Entry 7NUM (electron microscopy, 3.90 A resolution); this record covers chains 1 and 3 of the 3 polymer chains in the assembly.

== Chain 1 ==
Name: Genome polyprotein
Organism: Human rhinovirus 14
Notes: EC 3.4.22.29, 3.6.1.15, 3.4.22.28, 2.7.7.48
UniProt: P03303 (POLG_HRV14); residues -3 to 289 here correspond to UniProt positions 564-856 (UniProt number = residue number + 567)
Chain sequence (293 residues; each row starts with the number of its first residue; numbers below 1 keep their minus sign (Ala-3 is residue -3)):
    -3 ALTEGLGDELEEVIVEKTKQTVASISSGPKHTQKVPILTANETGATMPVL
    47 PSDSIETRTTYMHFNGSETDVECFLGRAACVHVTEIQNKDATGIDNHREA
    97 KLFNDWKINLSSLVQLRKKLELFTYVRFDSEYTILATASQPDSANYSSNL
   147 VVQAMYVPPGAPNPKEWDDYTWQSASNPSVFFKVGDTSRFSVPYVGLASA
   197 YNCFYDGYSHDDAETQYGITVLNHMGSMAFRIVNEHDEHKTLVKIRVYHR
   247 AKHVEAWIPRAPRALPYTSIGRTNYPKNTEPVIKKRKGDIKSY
Unresolved in the structure: -3 to 61, 85-97, 137-145, 200-218, 233-236, 262-289

== Chain 3 ==
Name: P1
Organism: Human rhinovirus 14
UniProt: P03303 (POLG_HRV14); residues 1-232 here correspond to UniProt positions 332-563 (UniProt number = residue number + 331)
Chain sequence (232 residues; each row starts with the number of its first residue):
     1 GLPTTTLPGSGQFLTTDDRQSPSALPNYEPTPRIHIPGKVHNLLEIIQVD
    51 TLIPMNNTHTKDEVNSYLIPLNANRQNEQVFGTNLFIGDGVFKTTLLGEI
   101 VQYYTHWSGSLRFSLMYTGPALSSAKLILAYTPPGARGPQDRREAMLGTH
   151 VVWDIGLQSTIVMTIPWTSGVQFRYTDPDTYTSAGFLSCWYQTSLILPPE
   201 TTGQVYLLSFISACPDFKLRLMKDTQTISQTV
Unresolved in the structure: 1-2, 57-63, 170-183, 200-203, 225-232

== Interface between chain 1 and chain 3 ==
Contacting residue pairs - 61 pairs, chain 1 then chain 3:
  Glu64(1) - Tyr104(3)  hydrogen bond (backbone-side chain)
  Glu64(1) - Arg220(3)
  Glu64(1) - Met222(3)
  Thr65(1) - Asn42(3)  hydrogen bond
  Thr65(1) - Leu43(3)  hydrogen bond (backbone-backbone)
  Thr65(1) - Leu44(3)
  Thr65(1) - Tyr104(3)
  Thr65(1) - Leu219(3)
  Asp66(1) - Asn42(3)
  Val67(1) - His41(3)
  Cys69(1) - Met222(3)
  Phe70(1) - Leu43(3)  hydrophobic
  Phe70(1) - Tyr103(3)  hydrophobic
  Phe70(1) - Tyr104(3)
  Arg73(1) - Thr16(3)
  Arg73(1) - Met222(3)
  Ala74(1) - Thr15(3)
  Gln111(1) - Asp224(3)
  Lys114(1) - Tyr103(3)
  Phe119(1) - Val40(3)  hydrophobic
  Arg123(1) - Thr31(3)  hydrogen bond (side chain-backbone)
  Arg123(1) - Pro32(3)
  Arg123(1) - Arg33(3)
  Glu127(1) - Arg19(3)
  Thr129(1) - Phe13(3)
  Tyr152(1) - Leu25(3)  hydrophobic
  Pro174(1) - Ala24(3)
  Arg185(1) - Phe13(3)
  Arg185(1) - Asp17(3)
  Arg185(1) - Ser21(3)
  Phe186(1) - Ser21(3)
  Phe186(1) - Pro22(3)
  Phe186(1) - Ala24(3)  hydrophobic
  Ser187(1) - Ser21(3)  hydrogen bond
  Ser187(1) - Pro22(3)  hydrogen bond (backbone-backbone)
  Ser187(1) - Ser23(3)  hydrogen bond (backbone-side chain)
  Ser187(1) - Ala24(3)
  Pro189(1) - Leu25(3)  hydrophobic
  Pro189(1) - Tyr28(3)  hydrophobic
  Tyr190(1) - Pro30(3)
  Val191(1) - Tyr28(3)  hydrophobic
  Gly192(1) - Thr31(3)  hydrogen bond (backbone-side chain)
  Leu193(1) - Thr31(3)
  Ala194(1) - Thr31(3)
  Ser195(1) - Thr31(3)
  Ser195(1) - Pro32(3)  hydrogen bond (side chain-backbone)
  Ser195(1) - Ile34(3)
  Arg246(1) - Asp18(3)  salt bridge
  Arg246(1) - Arg19(3)
  Glu251(1) - Lys39(3)  salt bridge
  Ala252(1) - Lys39(3)
  Ala252(1) - Val40(3)  hydrogen bond (backbone-backbone)
  Trp253(1) - Ile36(3)
  Trp253(1) - Pro37(3)
  Trp253(1) - Gly38(3)
  Trp253(1) - Lys39(3)
  Ile254(1) - Pro37(3)
  Pro255(1) - Val40(3)
  Pro255(1) - Ile46(3)  hydrophobic
  Pro258(1) - Leu96(3)  hydrophobic
  Pro258(1) - Glu99(3)
Interface residues without a listed pair, chain 1 (41 interface residues in all): Gly62, Lys115, Tyr121, Leu131, Pro154, Thr183, Val188, Tyr244

== Overview ==
41 residues of chain 1 and 35 residues of chain 3 are in contact; the contacts include 10 hydrogen bonds and 2
salt bridges. Among the polar pairs are Arg246(1)-Asp18(3), Glu251(1)-Lys39(3) and Glu64(1)-Tyr104(3).
Chain 1 is Genome polyprotein and chain 3 is P1, both from Human rhinovirus 14; the structure, Rhinovirus-14
ICAM-1 empty particle at pH 6.2, was determined by electron microscopy, deposited together with 7BG6, 7BG7,
7NUL, 7NUN, 7NUO and 7NUQ.
